PDB entry 5DIY | X-ray diffraction, 2.06 A resolution | chains P and A

# Chain P
Name: TGF-beta-activated kinase 1 and MAP3K7-binding protein 1
UniProtKB: Q15750 (TAB1_HUMAN); residues 1-7 here correspond to UniProt positions 392-398 (UniProt number = residue number + 391)
Sequence (7 residues; each row starts with the number of its first residue):
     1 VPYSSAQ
Not modelled in the structure: 6-7
Covalent attachments: N-acetylglucosamine (NAG) linked to S4
Curated features (UniProtKB/Swiss-Prot):
  - glycosylation: S4 (O-linked (GlcNAc) serine)

# Chain A
Name: Hyaluronidase
From: Thermobaculum terrenum
Notes: engineered mutation(s): D120N
UniProtKB: D1CDN2 (D1CDN2_THET1); residue numbers follow UniProt; this construct covers 1-474
Sequence (474 residues; row label = number of the first residue in the row):
     1 MEYFRYRGIIEGFYGKPWEHQERLDMFEFMQANNLNAYIYAPKQDLYHRE
    51 LWREPYKEEQLQLFKELIEKAGSCGINFTFAISPGLSLVYSSEEELETLI
   101 RKITPFLEMGVHSIGIFFDNVPFDLIHEEDRNSYSNLAEAQADFLTRVLQ
   151 RLESTISTPQIIMCPTFYCNDPNLEYLRILGQRLPKNIDVFWTGPNVCSH
   201 EITTSHMQEVQKSLQRPATLWDNYPVNDGGMMPELHIGPYDHRDPELHTH
   251 VVGIYANPMALPEASKLPLYTFAQYLNSPSQYNPQDSWRQAVSTLLGEDN
   301 LSAMEKFYQSNTISCLEPEEPAYLTNLFKKVQEDFASFRFEQGLRTLREE
   351 IISMQTTYSRLSTQDSKFFWEIRPWLEEYKLWTDYLDQAMITFSNLFTGF
   401 FTADEEQARESLQKALQGRTYLREVLKDAVDFRTRVCGDVVRNFLQQVLR
   451 STVSIELQAEGKEWTALPPGIVRD
Not modelled in the structure: 1, 400-409
Differences from the reference sequence: conflict N120 (Asp in D1CDN2)
Ligand contacts: N-acetylglucosamine (NAG; 2-acetamido-2-deoxy-beta-D-glucopyranose): G12, F13, Y14, K43, D119, N120, C164, Y168, T193, V197, C198, W221, N223, V226, D228, M231, N257
What the authors report for this chain:
  - catalytic residues: D119, D228
  - binding site for N-acetylglucosamine: D228

# Interface between chain P and chain A
Contacting residue pairs (10; chain P residue first):
  V1(P) - G230(A)  hydrogen bond (backbone-backbone)
  V1(P) - M231(A)
  P2(P) - V197(A)  hydrophobic
  P2(P) - M231(A)  hydrophobic
  Y3(P) - Y14(A)  hydrophobic
  Y3(P) - D228(A)
  Y3(P) - G229(A)
  S4(P) - Y14(A)
  S4(P) - N120(A)  hydrogen bond
  S4(P) - Y168(A)
Interface residues without a listed pair, chain P (5 interface residues in all): S5
Interface residues without a listed pair, chain A (9 interface residues in all): C198
The authors on this interface:
  - residue pairs: G230(A)-V1(P) (backbone contact)

# In short
5 residues of chain P and 9 residues of chain A are in contact; the contacts include 2 hydrogen bonds. Polar
pairs include S4(P)-N120(A) and V1(P)-G230(A). The paper describes a backbone contact between G230(A) and
V1(P). Bound to chain A: N-acetylglucosamine. From the paper: catalytic residues D119(A) and D228(A); a
binding site for N-acetylglucosamine at D228(A).
Here chain P is TGF-beta-activated kinase 1 and MAP3K7-binding protein 1 and chain A is Hyaluronidase
(Thermobaculum terrenum). Entry 5DIY (Thermobaculum terrenum O-GlcNAc hydrolase mutant - D120N) was determined
by X-ray diffraction, deposited together with 5DJS.
